7MEM - chains E and A of the 12 polymer chains in the assembly; structure by electron microscopy, 3.20 A resolution.

== Chain E ==
Name: Hemagglutinin HA1 chain
Organism: Influenza A virus (strain swl A/California/04/2009 H1N1)
UniProt: C3W5S1 (C3W5S1_I09A0); the construct lacks a stretch of the UniProt sequence, so the offset changes along the chain: 11-55 = UniProt 18-62; 56-83 = UniProt 64-91; 84-92 = UniProt 93-101; 93-125 = UniProt 103-135; 3 more segments
Chain sequence (331 residues; each row starts with the number of its first residue; a row labelled like 125A-125C holds insertion residues (125A, then the next letters in order)):
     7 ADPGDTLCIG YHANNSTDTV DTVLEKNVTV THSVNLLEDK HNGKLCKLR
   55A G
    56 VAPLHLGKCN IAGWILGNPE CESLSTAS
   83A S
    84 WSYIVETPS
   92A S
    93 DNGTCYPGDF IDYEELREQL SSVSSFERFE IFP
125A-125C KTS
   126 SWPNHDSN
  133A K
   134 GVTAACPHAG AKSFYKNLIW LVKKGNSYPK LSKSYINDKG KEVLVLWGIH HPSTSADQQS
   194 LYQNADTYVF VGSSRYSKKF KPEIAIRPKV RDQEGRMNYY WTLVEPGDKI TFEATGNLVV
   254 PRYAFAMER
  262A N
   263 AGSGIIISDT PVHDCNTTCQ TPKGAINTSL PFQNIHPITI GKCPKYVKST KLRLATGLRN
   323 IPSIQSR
Unresolved in the structure: 7-11, 325-329
Construct notes: expression tag (7-10)
Disulfide bonds: Cys52-Cys277, Cys64-Cys76, Cys97-Cys139, Cys281-Cys305
Covalent attachments: glycan linked to Asn33; N-acetylglucosamine (NAG) linked to Asn94, Asn278, Asn289

== Chain A ==
Name: Hemagglutinin HA2 chain
Organism: Influenza A virus (strain swl A/California/04/2009 H1N1)
UniProt: C3W5S1 (C3W5S1_I09A0); residues 1-174 here correspond to UniProt positions 345-518 (UniProt number = residue number + 344)
Chain sequence (174 residues; each row starts with the number of its first residue):
     1 GLFGAIAGFI EGGWTGMVDG WYGYHHQNEQ GSGYAADLKS TQNAIDGITN KVNSVIEKMN
    61 TQFTAVGKEF NHLEKRIENL NKKVDDGFLD IWTYNAELLV LLENERTLDY HDSNVKNLYE
   121 KVRSQLKNNA KEIGNGCFEF YHKCDNTCME SVKNGTYDYP KYSEEAKLNR EEID
Unresolved in the structure: 1-11, 172-174
Construct notes: engineered mutation Gly47 (Glu391 in C3W5S1)
Disulfide bonds: Cys144-Cys148

== Chain E / chain A interface ==
Inter-chain disulfides: Cys14(E)-Cys137(A)
Contacting residue pairs (123; chain E residue first):
  Thr12(E) with His26(A); Gln27(A), hydrogen bond (backbone-backbone); Cys137(A); Phe138(A); Met149(A)
  Leu13(E) with Tyr24(A), hydrophobic; His25(A); Gly136(A); Cys137(A); Phe138(A), hydrogen bond (backbone-backbone); Phe140(A), hydrophobic; Val152(A), hydrophobic
  Cys14(E) with Trp14(A); Tyr24(A); His25(A), hydrogen bond (backbone-backbone); Asn135(A); Gly136(A); Cys137(A), disulfide
  Ile15(E) with Gly23(A); Tyr24(A), hydrophobic; Val115(A), hydrophobic; Leu118(A), hydrophobic; Tyr119(A), hydrophobic; Gly136(A), hydrogen bond (backbone-backbone)
  Gly16(E) with Trp14(A); Tyr22(A); Gly23(A), hydrogen bond (backbone-backbone); Val115(A)
  Tyr17(E) with Gly12(A); Gly13(A), hydrogen bond (side chain-backbone); Trp14(A), hydrogen bond (backbone-backbone); Met17(A); Trp21(A); Tyr22(A), hydrophobic
  His18(E) with Trp14(A); Met17(A), hydrogen bond (side chain-backbone); Val18(A); Gly20(A); Trp21(A), hydrogen bond (backbone-backbone)
  Ala19(E) with Gly13(A); Trp14(A), hydrogen bond (backbone-backbone); Thr15(A)
  Val26(E) with Asn104(A)
  Asp27(E) with Leu101(A); Asn104(A), hydrogen bond (backbone-side chain)
  Thr28(E) with Leu101(A); Asn104(A); Glu105(A), hydrogen bond
  Val29(E) with Leu101(A), hydrogen bond (backbone-backbone); Leu102(A); Glu105(A)
  Leu30(E) with Glu105(A)
  Val34(E) with Leu108(A), hydrophobic
  Val36(E) with Leu108(A), hydrophobic
  His38(E) with Trp21(A), hydrogen bond
  Leu42(E) with Val55(A), hydrophobic; Ile56(A), hydrophobic; Val100(A), hydrophobic
  Leu54(E) with Phe63(A), hydrophobic
  Arg55(E) with Phe63(A)
  Glu106(E) with Asn71(A)
  Arg109(E) with Glu69(A), salt bridge
  Gly264(E) with Phe63(A)
  Ser265(E) with Ala65(A)
  Ser291(E) with Ile56(A)
  Leu292(E) with Ile56(A), hydrophobic
  Pro293(E) with Ile56(A); Met59(A)
  Phe294(E) with Met59(A), hydrophobic; Trp92(A), hydrophobic; Ala96(A), hydrophobic
  Pro299(E) with Val66(A)
  Ile300(E) with Val66(A), hydrophobic; Gly67(A)
  Thr301(E) with Ala65(A); Val66(A), hydrogen bond (backbone-backbone)
  Ile302(E) with Phe63(A), hydrophobic; Thr64(A)
  Gly303(E) with Gln62(A); Phe63(A); Thr64(A), hydrogen bond (backbone-backbone)
  Lys304(E) with Thr61(A); Gln62(A); Phe63(A)
  Cys305(E) with Thr61(A), hydrogen bond (backbone-side chain)
  Lys307(E) with Met59(A); Trp92(A)
  Tyr308(E) with Leu89(A)
  Val309(E) with Leu89(A), hydrophobic; Thr93(A)
  Lys310(E) with Leu89(A); Asp90(A), salt bridge; Thr93(A), hydrogen bond (backbone-side chain)
  Ser311(E) with Thr93(A); Glu97(A), hydrogen bond
  Lys313(E) with Glu97(A)
  Leu314(E) with Ala96(A); Glu97(A); Val100(A), hydrophobic
  Arg315(E) with Val100(A); Asn104(A), hydrogen bond (backbone-side chain)
  Leu316(E) with Glu103(A); Asn104(A)
  Ala317(E) with Lys51(A); Asn104(A), hydrogen bond (backbone-side chain); Thr107(A)
  Thr318(E) with Trp21(A); Ile48(A); Val52(A); His111(A), hydrogen bond (backbone-side chain)
  Gly319(E) with Thr107(A); Leu108(A); His111(A), hydrogen bond (backbone-side chain)
  Leu320(E) with Trp21(A); Tyr22(A); Leu108(A); His111(A)
  Arg321(E) with Leu108(A)
  Ile323(E) with Gly12(A); Gly13(A), hydrogen bond (backbone-backbone)
  Pro324(E) with Gly12(A); Gly13(A); Thr15(A)
Other interface residues (no listed pair), chain E (56 interface residues in all): Asn20, Glu31, Thr37, Val40, Gly266, Ile267
Other interface residues (no listed pair), chain A (57 interface residues in all): Ile133, Glu139, Lys153

== Summary ==
Chain E and chain A form an interface of 56 and 57 residues respectively, with 1 disulfide bond, 24 hydrogen
bonds and 2 salt bridges. Polar pairs include Arg109(E)-Glu69(A), Lys310(E)-Asp90(A) and Tyr17(E)-Gly13(A).
N-acetylglucosamine is covalently linked to Asn94(E), Asn278(E) and Asn289(E).
Here chain E is Hemagglutinin HA1 chain and chain A is Hemagglutinin HA2 chain, both from Influenza A virus
(strain swl A/California/04/2009 H1N1). Entry 7MEM (CryoEM structure of monoclonal Fab 045-09 2B05 binding the
lateral patch of influenza virus H1 HA) was determined by electron microscopy.
